Entry 7WSP (electron microscopy, 4.09 A resolution (low resolution: residue-level contacts below are approximate; hydrogen-bond / salt-bridge calls are withheld)); this record covers chains A and B of the 4 polymer chains in the assembly.

== Chain A ==
Molecule: B-cell antigen receptor complex-associated protein alpha chain
Organism: Homo sapiens
Reference sequence: P11912 (CD79A_HUMAN); residues 33-169 here = UniProt positions 33-169
Chain sequence (137 residues; numbered 33 to 169; the number before each row is that of its first residue):
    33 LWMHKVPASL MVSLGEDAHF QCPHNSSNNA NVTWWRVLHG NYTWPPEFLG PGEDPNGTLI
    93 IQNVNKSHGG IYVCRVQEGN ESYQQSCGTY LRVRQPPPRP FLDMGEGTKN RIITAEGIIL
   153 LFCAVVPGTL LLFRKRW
Disulfides: Cys54-Cys106
Curated features (UniProtKB/Swiss-Prot):
  - glycosylation (N-linked (GlcNAc...) asparagine): Asn57, Asn63, Asn73, Asn88, Asn97, Asn112
  - mutagenesis: Leu152 (L152W: Blocks IgM BCR assembly), Ala156 (A156W: Blocks IgM BCR assembly)

== Chain B ==
Molecule: Isoform 2 of Immunoglobulin heavy constant mu
Organism: Homo sapiens
Reference sequence: P01871 (IGHM_HUMAN), isoform P01871-2; residues 242-607 here correspond to UniProt positions 106-471 (UniProt number = residue number - 136)
Chain sequence (366 residues; numbered 242 to 607; the number before each row is that of its first residue):
   242 IAELPPKVSV FVPPRDGFFG NPRKSKLICQ ATGFSPRQIQ VSWLREGKQV GSGVTTDQVQ
   302 AEAKESGPTT YKVTSTLTIK ESDWLGQSMF TCRVDHRGLT FQQNASSMCV PDQDTAIRVF
   362 AIPPSFASIF LTKSTKLTCL VTDLTTYDSV TISWTRQNGE AVKTHTNISE SHPNATFSAV
   422 GEASICEDDW NSGERFTCTV THTDLPSPLK QTISRPKGVA LHRPDVYLLP PAREQLNLRE
   482 SATITCLVTG FSPADVFVQW MQRGQPLSPE KYVTSAPMPE PQAPGRYFAH SILTVSEEEW
   542 NTGETYTCVV AHEALPNRVT ERTVDKSTEG EVSADEEGFE NLWATASTFI VLFLLSLFYS
   602 TTVTLF
Disulfides: Cys270-Cys333, Cys380-Cys439, Cys487-Cys549
Curated features (UniProtKB/Swiss-Prot):
  - glycosylation (N-linked (GlcNAc...) asparagine): Asn345 (complex), Asn408, Asn415

== Interface between chain A and chain B ==
Contacting residue pairs - 26 pairs, chain A then chain B:
  His71(A) with Gly505(B)
  Gly72(A) with Met502(B); Gly505(B)
  Asn73(A) with Met502(B); Gly505(B); Gln506(B)
  Thr75(A) with Gln500(B)
  Trp76(A) with Phe371(B); Leu372(B); Val560(B)
  Glu79(A) with Asn558(B)
  Arg126(A) with Val573(B)
  Glu138(A) with Glu577(B); Glu578(B); Asn582(B)
  Gly139(A) with Asn582(B)
  Asn142(A) with Asn582(B); Thr586(B)
  Arg143(A) with Asn582(B)
  Thr146(A) with Thr586(B); Thr589(B)
  Leu153(A) with Leu593(B); Leu596(B)
  Ala156(A) with Tyr600(B)
  Val157(A) with Tyr600(B)
  Phe165(A) with Phe607(B)
Other interface residues (no listed pair), chain A (22 interface residues in all): Arg68, Leu70, Thr140, Ile145, Gly149, Leu164
Other interface residues (no listed pair), chain B (25 interface residues in all): Phe498, Arg504, Ala552, Arg559, Glu562, Gly579, Phe590

== In short ==
22 residues of chain A and 25 residues of chain B are in contact. UniProt lists 2 mutagenesis sites on chain
A.
Here chain A is B-cell antigen receptor complex-associated protein alpha chain and chain B is Isoform 2 of
Immunoglobulin heavy constant mu, both from Homo sapiens. Entry 7WSP (Structure of a membrane protein M) was
determined by electron microscopy.
